Entry 2HLR (X-ray diffraction, 1.20 A resolution); this record covers chain A.

Chain A:
Name: Bone morphogenetic protein receptor type-2
From: Ovis aries
Notes: EC 2.7.11.30
UniProtKB: Q91WY9 (Q91WY9_RAT); residues 36-131 here correspond to UniProt positions 1-96 (UniProt number = residue number - 35)
Sequence (100 residues; numbered 32 to 131; the number before each row is that of its first residue):
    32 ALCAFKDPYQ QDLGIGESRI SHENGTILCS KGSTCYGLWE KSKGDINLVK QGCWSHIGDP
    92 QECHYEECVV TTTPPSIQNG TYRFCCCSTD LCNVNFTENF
Disordered / not traced: 41-54, 71-77, 103-112, 130-131
Cystine bridges: C34-C66, C60-C84, C94-C117, C99-C116, C118-C123

Summary:
Chain A is Bone morphogenetic protein receptor type-2 (Ovis aries); the structure, Crystal Structure of the
Extracellular Domain of the Type II BMP Receptor, was determined by X-ray diffraction, deposited together with
2HLQ.
